6RDT - chains R and S of the 31 polymer chains in the assembly; structure by electron microscopy, 3.40 A resolution.

[Chain R]
Protein: Mitochondrial ATP synthase subunit delta
Organism: Polytomella sp. Pringsheim 198.80
UniProt: D7P7X6 (D7P7X6_9CHLO); residue numbers follow UniProt; this construct covers 1-199
Sequence (199 residues; row label = number of the first residue in the row):
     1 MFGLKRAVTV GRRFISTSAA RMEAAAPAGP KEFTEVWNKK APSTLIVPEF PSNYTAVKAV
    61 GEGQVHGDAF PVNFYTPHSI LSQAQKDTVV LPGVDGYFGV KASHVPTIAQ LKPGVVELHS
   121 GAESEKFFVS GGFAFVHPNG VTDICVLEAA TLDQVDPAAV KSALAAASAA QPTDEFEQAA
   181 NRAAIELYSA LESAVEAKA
Not modelled in the structure: 1-22

[Chain S]
Protein: ATP synthase gamma chain, mitochondrial
Organism: Polytomella sp. Pringsheim 198.80
UniProt: Q4LDE7 (Q4LDE7_9CHLO); numbering as in UniProt (aligned over 1-317)
Sequence (317 residues; each row starts with the number of its first residue):
     1 MALRKAVLSL GLSQGVAAEA VLGSGMFNAV QHESVRYASN QAVKQRIRAI KNIGKITKAM
    61 KMVAASKMKN AQIAVEQSRG LVDPFVRLFG DFPAVNSNKS VVVAVTSDKG LCGGLNSNIT
   121 KYTRATLATT ESEGKDVVVV SIGDKGRSQL TRIESQRYQL AIADTYKVRV TFGQASLIVE
   181 ELIKHNPQSY QILFNKFRSA ISFKPTVATI LSPDLLEKQL EDVTGNSLDA YDIEASHERS
   241 DVLRDLTEFH LGVTLYNAML ENNCSEHASR MSAMENSTKS AGEMLGKLTL DYNRKRQATI
   301 TTELIEIIAG ASALMDE
Not modelled in the structure: 1-38, 316-317

[Chain R / chain S interface]
Pairs across the interface (106):
  Glu-23(R) / Gln-219(S)
  Glu-23(R) / Asp-222(S)
  Glu-23(R) / Thr-224(S)
  Glu-23(R) / Gly-225(S)  hydrogen bond (side chain-backbone)
  Ala-24(R) / Asp-222(S)
  Ala-26(R) / Ala-94(S)
  Ala-26(R) / Val-95(S)  hydrophobic
  Ala-26(R) / Asn-96(S)
  Ala-26(R) / Leu-220(S)
  Ala-28(R) / Phe-92(S)  hydrophobic
  Ala-28(R) / Pro-93(S)
  Ala-28(R) / Ala-94(S)
  Gly-29(R) / Asp-91(S)
  Gly-29(R) / Pro-93(S)
  Pro-30(R) / Asp-91(S)
  Glu-32(R) / Ala-94(S)
  Phe-33(R) / Pro-93(S)  hydrophobic
  Phe-33(R) / Ala-94(S)  hydrophobic
  Phe-33(R) / Thr-126(S)
  Phe-33(R) / Thr-130(S)
  Val-36(R) / Thr-129(S)
  Trp-37(R) / Tyr-122(S)  hydrophobic
  Trp-37(R) / Ala-125(S)  hydrogen bond (side chain-backbone)
  Trp-37(R) / Thr-129(S)  hydrogen bond
  Lys-40(R) / Ala-128(S)  hydrogen bond (side chain-backbone)
  Lys-40(R) / Thr-129(S)
  Leu-45(R) / Lys-121(S)
  Leu-45(R) / Tyr-122(S)  hydrophobic
  Leu-45(R) / Ala-125(S)  hydrophobic
  Ile-46(R) / Tyr-122(S)  hydrogen bond (backbone-side chain)
  Pro-48(R) / Tyr-122(S)  hydrophobic
  Pro-48(R) / Pro-205(S)
  Pro-48(R) / Val-207(S)  hydrophobic
  Glu-49(R) / Lys-204(S)
  Glu-49(R) / Pro-205(S)  hydrogen bond (backbone-backbone)
  Glu-49(R) / Thr-206(S)
  Glu-49(R) / Val-207(S)  hydrogen bond (backbone-backbone)
  Phe-50(R) / Asp-91(S)
  Phe-50(R) / Pro-93(S)  hydrophobic
  Phe-50(R) / Thr-206(S)
  Phe-50(R) / Val-207(S)
  Pro-51(R) / Val-86(S)
  Pro-51(R) / Asp-91(S)
  Pro-51(R) / Thr-206(S)
  Pro-51(R) / Val-207(S)
  Pro-51(R) / Ala-208(S)  hydrophobic
  Ser-52(R) / Val-86(S)
  Ser-52(R) / Asp-91(S)
  Tyr-54(R) / Lys-196(S)
  Tyr-54(R) / Arg-198(S)
  Tyr-54(R) / Thr-206(S)
  Thr-55(R) / Asp-83(S)
  Val-57(R) / Arg-87(S)
  Ala-59(R) / Arg-87(S)
  Ala-59(R) / Tyr-231(S)
  Asn-73(R) / Arg-87(S)  hydrogen bond
  Tyr-75(R) / Gly-80(S)
  Tyr-75(R) / Leu-81(S)  hydrophobic
  Tyr-75(R) / Pro-84(S)
  Thr-76(R) / Leu-81(S)
  Pro-77(R) / Gln-77(S)
  Pro-77(R) / Ser-78(S)  hydrogen bond (backbone-side chain)
  Pro-77(R) / Leu-81(S)
  Pro-77(R) / Phe-172(S)  hydrophobic
  Pro-77(R) / Tyr-256(S)
  His-78(R) / Gln-77(S)
  Ser-79(R) / Gln-77(S)
  Ile-80(R) / Gln-77(S)  hydrogen bond (backbone-side chain)
  Gly-93(R) / Glu-234(S)
  Val-94(R) / Glu-234(S)
  Val-94(R) / Ala-235(S)
  Val-94(R) / Ser-236(S)
  Asp-95(R) / Glu-234(S)
  Phe-98(R) / Glu-234(S)
  Val-105(R) / Asp-232(S)
  Pro-106(R) / Ala-230(S)
  Pro-106(R) / Tyr-231(S)
  Pro-106(R) / Asp-232(S)  hydrogen bond (backbone-backbone)
  Thr-107(R) / Asp-232(S)  hydrogen bond (side chain-backbone)
  Ile-108(R) / Tyr-231(S)  hydrophobic
  Ile-108(R) / Asp-232(S)  hydrogen bond (backbone-backbone)
  Ile-108(R) / Ile-233(S)
  Ile-108(R) / Glu-234(S)  hydrogen bond (backbone-backbone)
  Ala-109(R) / Glu-234(S)
  Gln-110(R) / Glu-234(S)
  Gln-110(R) / Ala-235(S)
  Gln-110(R) / Ser-236(S)
  Phe-133(R) / Val-242(S)  hydrophobic
  Phe-133(R) / Asp-245(S)
  Phe-133(R) / Leu-246(S)  hydrophobic
  Phe-135(R) / Pro-84(S)  hydrophobic
  Phe-135(R) / Leu-88(S)  hydrophobic
  Phe-135(R) / Leu-246(S)  hydrophobic
  Val-136(R) / Tyr-231(S)
  His-137(R) / Pro-84(S)
  His-137(R) / Arg-87(S)
  His-137(R) / Leu-88(S)
  His-137(R) / Tyr-231(S)
  Pro-138(R) / Tyr-231(S)
  Asp-143(R) / Pro-84(S)
  Asp-143(R) / Arg-87(S)  salt bridge
  Cys-145(R) / Leu-81(S)  hydrophobic
  Cys-145(R) / Pro-84(S)  hydrophobic
  Cys-145(R) / Phe-249(S)
  Leu-147(R) / Phe-172(S)  hydrophobic
  Leu-147(R) / Phe-249(S)  hydrophobic
Also at the interface, not in a pair above, chain R (51 interface residues in all): Ala-41, Val-47, Lys-58, Val-146
Also at the interface, not in a pair above, chain S (52 interface residues in all): Glu-76, Phe-85, Asn-118, Glu-131, Val-223

[Overview]
The interface between chain R and chain S involves 51 residues on one side and 52 on the other; the contacts
include 14 hydrogen bonds and 1 salt bridge. Polar pairs include Asp-143(R)/Arg-87(S), Glu-23(R)/Gly-225(S)
and Trp-37(R)/Ala-125(S).
Chain R is Mitochondrial ATP synthase subunit delta and chain S is ATP synthase gamma chain, mitochondrial,
both from Polytomella sp. Pringsheim 198.80; the structure, Cryo-EM structure of Polytomella F-ATP synthase,
Rotary substate 1E, composite map, was determined by electron microscopy together with 6RD4, 6RD5, 6RD6, 6RD7,
6RD8, 6RD9 and 46 further entries from the same study.
